5JNX - chains A and E of the 4 polymer chains in the assembly; structure by electron microscopy, 6.56 A resolution (low resolution: residue-level contacts below are approximate; hydrogen-bond / salt-bridge calls are withheld).

# Chain A
Name: Niemann-Pick C1 protein
Source organism: Homo sapiens
Reference sequence: O15118 (NPC1_HUMAN); residue numbers follow UniProt; this construct covers 1-1278
Sequence (1278 residues; each row starts with the number of its first residue):
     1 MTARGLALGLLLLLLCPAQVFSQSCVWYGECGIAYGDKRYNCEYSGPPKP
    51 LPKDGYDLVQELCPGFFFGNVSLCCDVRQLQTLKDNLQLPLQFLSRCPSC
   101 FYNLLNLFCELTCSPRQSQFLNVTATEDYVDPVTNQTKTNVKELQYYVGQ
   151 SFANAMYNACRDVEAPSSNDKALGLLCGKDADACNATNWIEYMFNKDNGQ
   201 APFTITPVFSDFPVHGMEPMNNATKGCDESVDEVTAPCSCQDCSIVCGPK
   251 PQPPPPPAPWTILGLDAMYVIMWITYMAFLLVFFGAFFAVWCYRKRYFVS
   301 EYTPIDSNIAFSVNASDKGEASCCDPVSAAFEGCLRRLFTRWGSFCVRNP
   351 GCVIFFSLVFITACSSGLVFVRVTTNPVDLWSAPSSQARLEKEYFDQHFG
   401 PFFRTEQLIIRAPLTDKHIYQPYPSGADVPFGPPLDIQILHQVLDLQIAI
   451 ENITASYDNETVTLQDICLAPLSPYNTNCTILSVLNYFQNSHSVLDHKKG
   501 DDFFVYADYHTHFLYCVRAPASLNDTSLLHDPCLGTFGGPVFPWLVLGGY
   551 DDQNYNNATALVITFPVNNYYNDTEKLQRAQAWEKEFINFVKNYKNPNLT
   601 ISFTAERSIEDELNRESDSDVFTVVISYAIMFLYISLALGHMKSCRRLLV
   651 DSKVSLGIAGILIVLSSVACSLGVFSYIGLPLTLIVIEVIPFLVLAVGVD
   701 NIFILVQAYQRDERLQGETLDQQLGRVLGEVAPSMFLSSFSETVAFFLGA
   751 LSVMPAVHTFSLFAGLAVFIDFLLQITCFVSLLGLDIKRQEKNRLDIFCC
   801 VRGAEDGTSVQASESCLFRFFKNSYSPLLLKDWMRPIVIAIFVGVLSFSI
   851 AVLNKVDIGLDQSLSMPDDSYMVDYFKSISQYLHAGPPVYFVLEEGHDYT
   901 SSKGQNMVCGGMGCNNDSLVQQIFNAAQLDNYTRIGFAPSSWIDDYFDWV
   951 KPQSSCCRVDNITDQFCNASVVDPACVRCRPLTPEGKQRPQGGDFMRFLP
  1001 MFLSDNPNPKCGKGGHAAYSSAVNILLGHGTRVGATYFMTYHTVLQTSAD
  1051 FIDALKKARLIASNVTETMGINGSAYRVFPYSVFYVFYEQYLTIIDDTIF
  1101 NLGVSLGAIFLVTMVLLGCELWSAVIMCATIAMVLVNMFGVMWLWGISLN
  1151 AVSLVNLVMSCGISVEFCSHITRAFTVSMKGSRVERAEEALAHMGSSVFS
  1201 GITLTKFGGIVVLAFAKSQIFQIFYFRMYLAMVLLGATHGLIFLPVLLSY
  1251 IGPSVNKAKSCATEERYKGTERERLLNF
Unresolved in the structure: 1-22, 289-329, 773-803, 960-983, 1252-1278
Curated features (UniProtKB/Swiss-Prot):
  - region: Leu175 to Ile205 (Important for cholesterol binding and cholesterol transfer from NPC1 to liposomes), Leu1275 to Phe1278 (Required for location in lysosomes)
  - motif: Leu1275 to Phe1278 (Di-leucine motif)
  - binding site (cholesterol): Asn41, Gln79
  - site: Phe108 (Important for cholesterol binding)
  - glycosylation (N-linked (GlcNAc...) asparagine): Asn70, Asn122, Asn135, Asn158, Asn185, Asn222, Asn452, Asn459, Asn478, Asn524, Asn557, Asn572, Asn598, Asn916, Asn931, Asn961, Asn968, Asn1064, Asn1072
Cystine bridges: Cys25-Cys74, Cys31-Cys42, Cys63-Cys109, Cys75-Cys113, Cys97-Cys238, Cys100-Cys160, Cys177-Cys184, Cys227-Cys243, Cys468-Cys479, Cys516-Cys533
Covalently attached groups: N-acetylglucosamine (NAG) linked to Asn70, Asn122, Asn135, Asn158, Asn185, Asn222, Asn452, Asn459, Asn478, Asn524, Asn557, Asn572, Asn598, Asn1064
What the authors report for this chain:
  - post-translational modification sites: Asn524, Asn557
  - disease-associated variants - R518Q, R518W: decreased binding to NPC2 (citing earlier work)
  - mutagenesis - Q88A/Q92A/R96A, L175A/L176A: decreased binding to NPC2

# Chain E
Name: Envelope glycoprotein
Source organism: Ebola virus - Zaire (1995)
Reference sequence: P87666 (VGP_EBOZ5); residues 32-188 here = UniProt positions 32-188
Sequence (158 residues; row label = number of the first residue in the row):
    31 RSIPLGVIHNSVLQVSDVDKLVCRDKLSSTNQLRSVGLNLEGNGVATDVP
    81 SATKRWGFRSGVPPKVVNYEAGEWAENCYNLEIKKPDGSECLPAAPDGIR
   131 GFPRCRYVHKVSGTGPCAGDFAFHKEGAFFLYDRLASTVIYRGTTFAEGV
   181 VAFLILPQ
Differences from the reference sequence: expression tag (31); engineered mutation Val42 (Thr in P87666)
Curated features (UniProtKB/Swiss-Prot):
  - site (Involved in receptor recognition and/or post-binding events): Leu57, Leu63, Arg64, Phe88, Lys95, Ile170
  - glycosylation: Asn40 (N-linked (GlcNAc...) asparagine)
Cystine bridges: Cys108-Cys135, Cys121-Cys147

# Chain A / chain E interface
Residue-residue contacts (14; chain A residue first):
  Gln421(A) - Gly143(E)
  Gln421(A) - Thr144(E)
  Gly426(A) - Ser142(E)
  Asp501(A) - Pro80(E)
  Asp501(A) - Thr83(E)
  Asp502(A) - Trp86(E)
  Asp502(A) - Lys155(E)
  Phe503(A) - Thr83(E)
  Phe503(A) - Lys84(E)
  Phe503(A) - Trp86(E)
  Phe503(A) - Leu111(E)
  Phe504(A) - Val79(E)
  Phe504(A) - Val141(E)
  Tyr506(A) - Pro80(E)
Also at the interface, not in a pair above, chain A (11 interface residues in all): Gly178, Tyr420, Tyr423, Ser425
Also at the interface, not in a pair above, chain E (15 interface residues in all): Ala82, Phe88, Lys114, Tyr137

# In short
Chain A and chain E form an interface of 11 and 15 residues respectively. N-acetylglucosamine is covalently
linked to Asn70(A), Asn122(A), Asn135(A), Asn158(A), Asn185(A) and Asn222(A) and 8 more. The paper reports
that R518Q, R518W and Q88A/Q92A/R96A of chain A, among others, reduce binding to NPC2; modification sites
Asn524(A) and Asn557(A).
Chain A is Niemann-Pick C1 protein (Homo sapiens) and chain E is Envelope glycoprotein (Ebola virus - Zaire
(1995)); the structure, The 6.6 A cryo-EM structure of the full-length human NPC1 in complex with the cleaved
glycoprotein ..., was determined by electron microscopy.
